4FK0 - chains A and P of the 3 polymer chains in the assembly; structure by X-ray diffraction, 2.18 A resolution.

Chain A:
Molecule: DNA polymerase
From: Enterobacteria phage RB69
Notes: EC 2.7.7.7
Reference sequence: Q38087 (DPOL_BPR69); numbering as in UniProt (aligned over 1-903)
Amino-acid sequence (903 residues; each row starts with the number of its first residue):
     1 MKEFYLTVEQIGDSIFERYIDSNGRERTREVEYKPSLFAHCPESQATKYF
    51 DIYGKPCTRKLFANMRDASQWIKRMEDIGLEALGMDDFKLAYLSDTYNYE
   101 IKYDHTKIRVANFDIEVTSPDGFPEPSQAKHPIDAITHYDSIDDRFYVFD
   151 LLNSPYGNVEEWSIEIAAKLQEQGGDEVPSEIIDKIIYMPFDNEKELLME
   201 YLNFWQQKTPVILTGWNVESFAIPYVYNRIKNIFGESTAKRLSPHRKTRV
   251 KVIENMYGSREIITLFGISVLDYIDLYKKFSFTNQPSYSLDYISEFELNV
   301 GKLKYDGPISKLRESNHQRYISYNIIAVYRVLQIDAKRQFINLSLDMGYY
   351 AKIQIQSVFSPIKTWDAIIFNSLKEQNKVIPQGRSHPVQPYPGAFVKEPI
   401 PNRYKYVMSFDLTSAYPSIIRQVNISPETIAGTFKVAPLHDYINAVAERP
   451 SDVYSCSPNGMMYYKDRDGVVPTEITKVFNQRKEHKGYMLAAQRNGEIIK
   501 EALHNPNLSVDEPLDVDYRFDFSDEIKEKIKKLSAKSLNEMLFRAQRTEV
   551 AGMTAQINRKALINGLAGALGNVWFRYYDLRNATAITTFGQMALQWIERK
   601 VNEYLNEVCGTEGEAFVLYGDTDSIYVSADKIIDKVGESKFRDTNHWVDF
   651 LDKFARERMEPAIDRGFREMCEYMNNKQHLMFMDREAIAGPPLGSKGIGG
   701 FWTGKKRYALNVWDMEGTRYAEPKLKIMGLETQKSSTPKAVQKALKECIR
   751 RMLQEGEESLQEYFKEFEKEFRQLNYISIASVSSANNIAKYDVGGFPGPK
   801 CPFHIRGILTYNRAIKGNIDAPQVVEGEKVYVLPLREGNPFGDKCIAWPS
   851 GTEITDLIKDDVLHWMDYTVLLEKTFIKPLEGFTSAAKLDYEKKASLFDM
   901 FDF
Disordered / not traced: 901-903
Construct notes: engineered mutation Ala222 (Asp in Q38087), Ala327 (Asp in Q38087), Ala415 (Leu in Q38087), Ala561 (Leu in Q38087), Gly565 (Ser in Q38087), Ala567 (Tyr in Q38087)
Metal / ion sites: Ca2+ site 1 near Glu116 (its only coordinating residue here); Ca2+ site 2: Asp411, Leu412, Asp623 (together with 2'-deoxycytidine-5'-triphosphate); Ca2+ site 3: Asp411, Asp623 (together with 2'-deoxycytidine-5'-triphosphate); Ca2+ site 4: Asn505, Asn507, Lys531
Ligand contacts: 2'-deoxycytidine-5'-triphosphate (DCP): Asp411, Leu412, Thr413, Ser414, Ala415, Tyr416, Pro417, Arg482, Lys486, Lys560, Asn564, Thr622, Asp623
What the authors report for this chain:
  - Ca2+ coordination: Asp411
  - conformationally variable residues (side-chain flip): Asp411, Leu412, Ala567, Asp623
  - binding site for 2'-deoxycytidine-5'-triphosphate: Ser414, Ala415, Tyr416
  - binding site for DNA template: Phe359

Chain P:
Molecule: DNA primer
Sequence (13 nucleotides; each row starts with the number of its first residue):
   103 GCGGACTGCTTAC
Modified positions: DOC (2',3'-dideoxycytidine-5'-monophosphate) at position 115

Chain A / chain P interface:
Pairs across the interface (25):
  Tyr257(A) - DG110(P)  phosphate contact
  Asn284(A) - DT112(P)  phosphate contact
  Asn284(A) - DT113(P)  hydrogen bond to the phosphate
  Asp621(A) - DOC_115(P)  sugar contact
  Thr622(A) - DOC_115(P)  sugar contact
  Lys706(A) - DA114(P)  hydrogen bond to the base
  Tyr708(A) - DOC_115(P)  hydrogen bond to the phosphate
  Met728(A) - DA114(P)  phosphate contact
  Met728(A) - DOC_115(P)  phosphate contact
  Gly729(A) - DT113(P)  phosphate contact
  Gly729(A) - DA114(P)  hydrogen bond to the phosphate
  Gln733(A) - DT113(P)  phosphate contact
  Gln733(A) - DA114(P)  phosphate contact
  Lys734(A) - DT113(P)  phosphate contact
  Ser735(A) - DT112(P)  phosphate contact
  Ser735(A) - DT113(P)  hydrogen bond to the phosphate
  Ser783(A) - DC111(P)  sugar contact
  Ser783(A) - DT112(P)  phosphate contact
  Ser784(A) - DC111(P)  phosphate contact
  Ser784(A) - DT112(P)  hydrogen bond to the phosphate
  Asn786(A) - DC111(P)  hydrogen bond to the phosphate
  Tyr791(A) - DT109(P)  hydrogen bond to the phosphate
  Tyr791(A) - DG110(P)  hydrogen bond to the phosphate
  His804(A) - DG110(P)  phosphate contact
  His804(A) - DC111(P)  salt bridge to the phosphate
Also at the interface, not in a pair above, chain A (26 interface residues in all): Asp623, Tyr626, Lys726, Ile727, Ser736, Val782, Ala785, Lys790, Pro802, Lys829

Summary:
26 residues of chain A face 7 of chain P across their interface, with 9 hydrogen bonds and 1 salt bridge.
Polar contacts include Lys706(A)-DA114(P), Asn284(A)-DT113(P) and Tyr708(A)-DOC_115(P). Chain A binds
2'-deoxycytidine-5'-triphosphate. The paper reports a binding site for 2'-deoxycytidine-5'-triphosphate at
Ser414(A), Ala415(A) and Tyr416(A); a binding site for DNA template at Phe359(A).
Here chain A is DNA polymerase (Enterobacteria phage RB69) and chain P is DNA primer. Entry 4FK0 (RB69 DNA
polymerase ternary complex with dCTP/dG) was determined by X-ray diffraction together with 4FJ5, 4FJ7, 4FJ8,
4FJ9, 4FJG, 4FJH and 9 further entries from the same study.
